PDB entry 6UU8 | X-ray diffraction, 4.40 A resolution (low resolution: residue-level contacts below are approximate; hydrogen-bond / salt-bridge calls are withheld) | chains FFF and 222 of the 9 polymer chains in the assembly

[Chain FFF]
Molecule: RNA polymerase sigma factor RpoS
Source organism: Escherichia coli
Reference sequence: A0A377K1M2 (A0A377K1M2_ECOLX); numbering as in UniProt (aligned over 1-328)
Amino-acid sequence (336 residues; row label = number of the first residue in the row):
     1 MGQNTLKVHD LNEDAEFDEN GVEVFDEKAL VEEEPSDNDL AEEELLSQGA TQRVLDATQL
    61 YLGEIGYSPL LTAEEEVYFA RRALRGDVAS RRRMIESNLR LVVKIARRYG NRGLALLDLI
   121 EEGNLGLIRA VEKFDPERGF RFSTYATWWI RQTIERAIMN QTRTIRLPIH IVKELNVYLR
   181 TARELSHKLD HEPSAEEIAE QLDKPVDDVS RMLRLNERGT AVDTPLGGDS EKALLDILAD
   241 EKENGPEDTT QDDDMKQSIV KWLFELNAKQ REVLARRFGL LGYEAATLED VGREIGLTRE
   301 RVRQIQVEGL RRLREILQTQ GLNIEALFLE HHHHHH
Unresolved in the structure: 1-52, 224-232, 330-336
Construct notes: conflict Gly2 (Ser in A0A377K1M2); engineered mutation Gly219 (Ile in A0A377K1M2), Ala221 (Ser in A0A377K1M2); expression tag (329-336)
From the paper describing this entry:
  - mutagenesis - I219G/S221A: increased catalytic activity

[Chain 222]
Molecule: Synthetic DNA 50-mer (promoter template strand)
Sequence (50 nucleotides; row label = number of the first residue in the row):
     3 TCCGCGTCAG ACTCGTAGGA TTATAGCATA CGTGAGGTGG GATGTCAAGG
Unresolved in the structure: 19-22, 39-52

[How chain FFF and chain 222 interact]
Contacting residue pairs - 23 pairs, chain FFF then chain 222:
  Arg112(FFF) with DA25(222); DT26(222)
  Trp148(FFF) with DA27(222)
  Gln152(FFF) with DG28(222)
  Glu155(FFF) with DT26(222); DA27(222)
  Arg163(FFF) with DA25(222); DT26(222)
  Val172(FFF) with DT26(222)
  Lys173(FFF) with DG28(222)
  Asn176(FFF) with DT26(222)
  Val177(FFF) with DG28(222)
  Leu179(FFF) with DA25(222); DT26(222)
  Arg180(FFF) with DT26(222); DA27(222)
  Arg183(FFF) with DT26(222)
  Asn216(FFF) with DA25(222)
  Arg218(FFF) with DT23(222)
  Gly219(FFF) with DT18(222)
  Thr220(FFF) with DT18(222)
  Ala221(FFF) with DT18(222)
  Leu234(FFF) with DT18(222)
Also at the interface, not in a pair above, chain FFF (21 interface residues in all): Arg151, Ile158, Leu175
Also at the interface, not in a pair above, chain 222 (7 interface residues in all): DT24

[Summary]
The interface between chain FFF and chain 222 involves 21 residues on one side and 7 on the other. The paper
reports that I219G/S221A of chain FFF increase catalytic activity.
Chain FFF is RNA polymerase sigma factor RpoS (Escherichia coli) and chain 222 is Synthetic DNA 50-mer
(promoter template strand); the structure, E. coli mutant sigma-S transcription initiation complex with a 7-nt
RNA ("Fresh" mutant crystal soaked with ..., was determined by X-ray diffraction, deposited together with
6UTV, 6UTW, 6UTX, 6UTY, 6UTZ, 6UU0 and 11 further entries.
